8HRA - chains D and E of the 10 polymer chains in the assembly; structure by electron microscopy, 3.76 A resolution.

# Chain D (and E)
Name: Archaeal ATPase
Source organism: Escherichia coli
Notes: chain E of this document is another copy of the same molecule, construct and numbering; everything in this record applies to it too
UniProt: A0A8H9B1T2 (A0A8H9B1T2_ECOLX); numbering as in UniProt (aligned over 1-947)
Sequence (947 residues; numbered 1 to 947; the number before each row is that of its first residue):
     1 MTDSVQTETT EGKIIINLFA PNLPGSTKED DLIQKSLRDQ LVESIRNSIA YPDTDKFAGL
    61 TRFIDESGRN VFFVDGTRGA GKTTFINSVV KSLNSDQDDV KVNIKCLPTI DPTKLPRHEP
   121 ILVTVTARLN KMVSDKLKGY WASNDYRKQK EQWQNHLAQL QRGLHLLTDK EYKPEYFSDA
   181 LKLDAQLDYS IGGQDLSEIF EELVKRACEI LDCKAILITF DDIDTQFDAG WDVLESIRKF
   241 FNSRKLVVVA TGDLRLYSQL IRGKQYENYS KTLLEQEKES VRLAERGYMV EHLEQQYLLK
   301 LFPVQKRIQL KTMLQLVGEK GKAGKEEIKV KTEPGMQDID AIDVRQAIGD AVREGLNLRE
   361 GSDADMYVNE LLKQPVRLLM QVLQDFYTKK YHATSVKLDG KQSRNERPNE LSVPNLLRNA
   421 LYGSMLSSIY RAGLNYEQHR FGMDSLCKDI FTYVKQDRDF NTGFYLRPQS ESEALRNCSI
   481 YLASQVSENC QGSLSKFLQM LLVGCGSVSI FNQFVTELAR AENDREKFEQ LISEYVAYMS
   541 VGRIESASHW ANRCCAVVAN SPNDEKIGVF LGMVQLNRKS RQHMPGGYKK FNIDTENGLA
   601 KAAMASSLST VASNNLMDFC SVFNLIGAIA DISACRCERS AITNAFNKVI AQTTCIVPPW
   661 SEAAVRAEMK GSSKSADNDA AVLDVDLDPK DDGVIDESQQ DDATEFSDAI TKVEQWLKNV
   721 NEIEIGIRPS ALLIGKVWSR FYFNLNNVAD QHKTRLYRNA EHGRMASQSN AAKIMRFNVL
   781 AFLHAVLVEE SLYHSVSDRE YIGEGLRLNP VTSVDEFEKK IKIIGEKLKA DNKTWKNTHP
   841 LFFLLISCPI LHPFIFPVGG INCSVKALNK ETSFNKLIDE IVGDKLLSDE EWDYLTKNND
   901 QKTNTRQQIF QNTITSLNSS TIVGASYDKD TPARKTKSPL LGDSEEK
Not modelled in the structure: 1-12, 50-69, 395-411, 673-700, 898-906, 935-947 (chain E: 1-12, 52-69, 96-101, 396-410, 519-523, 664-699, 899-906, 935-947)
Differences from the reference sequence: conflict R636 (Leu in A0A8H9B1T2), L940 (Ser in A0A8H9B1T2)

# Chain D / chain E interface
Pairs across the interface (63; chain D residue first):
  I104(D) - I191(E)  hydrophobic
  T109(D) - R238(E)
  I110(D) - R238(E)
  P112(D) - L166(E)  hydrophobic
  T113(D) - L166(E)
  K114(D) - K170(E)  hydrogen bond (side chain-backbone)
  K114(D) - Y172(E)
  P116(D) - Y172(E)
  E119(D) - Y172(E)
  E119(D) - F177(E)
  L122(D) - F177(E)  hydrophobic
  V123(D) - L181(E)  hydrophobic
  V123(D) - G192(E)
  V123(D) - G193(E)
  T126(D) - L181(E)
  N130(D) - L183(E)
  K131(D) - Y189(E)
  K131(D) - S190(E)
  Q161(D) - P174(E)  hydrogen bond (side chain-backbone)
  Q161(D) - F177(E)
  Q161(D) - S178(E)
  L164(D) - F177(E)  hydrophobic
  K170(D) - E171(E)
  D224(D) - L293(E)
  D224(D) - Q296(E)  hydrogen bond
  T225(D) - R238(E)
  T225(D) - Q265(E)
  T225(D) - Y297(E)
  Q226(D) - N268(E)
  F227(D) - N268(E)
  F227(D) - Y269(E)  hydrophobic
  F227(D) - L293(E)  hydrophobic
  D228(D) - N268(E)
  R255(D) - E285(E)  salt bridge
  L256(D) - M289(E)  hydrophobic
  Q259(D) - Y269(E)
  Q259(D) - E285(E)
  R262(D) - E277(E)
  G263(D) - S270(E)  hydrogen bond (backbone-side chain)
  G263(D) - L273(E)
  Y266(D) - T272(E)
  Y266(D) - L273(E)  hydrophobic
  Y266(D) - E277(E)  hydrogen bond
  E267(D) - S270(E)  hydrogen bond
  E267(D) - T272(E)  hydrogen bond
  L274(D) - T272(E)
  R286(D) - Q276(E)  hydrogen bond
  L426(D) - V304(E)  hydrophobic
  S427(D) - L299(E)
  Y430(D) - V304(E)  hydrophobic
  Y430(D) - R307(E)  hydrogen bond
  R431(D) - Q295(E)  hydrogen bond
  R440(D) - K325(E)
  R543(D) - E319(E)  salt bridge
  R543(D) - K322(E)
  R666(D) - F743(E)
  M669(D) - R740(E)  hydrogen bond (backbone-side chain)
  M669(D) - F743(E)  hydrophobic
  M669(D) - R807(E)
  K670(D) - L806(E)
  K670(D) - R807(E)  hydrogen bond (backbone-backbone)
  K670(D) - L808(E)
  S672(D) - E804(E)
Interface residues without a listed pair, chain D (47 interface residues in all): L115, H165, T168, D253, E291, Q530, V665
Interface residues without a listed pair, chain E (52 interface residues in all): D169, K239, L254, E267, E275, R282, Q305, E471, N747, G805, N809

# Overview
47 residues of chain D and 52 residues of chain E are in contact; the contacts include 12 hydrogen bonds and 2
salt bridges. Among the polar pairs are R255(D)-E285(E), R543(D)-E319(E) and K114(D)-K170(E).
Chain D and chain E are both Archaeal ATPase (Escherichia coli); the structure, Structure of heptameric RdrA
ring in RNA-loading state, was determined by electron microscopy together with 8HR7, 8HR8, 8HR9, 8HRB and 8HRC
from the same study.
